Entry 8CME (X-ray diffraction, 2.26 A resolution); this record covers chains A and C of the 3 polymer chains in the assembly.

Chain A:
Name: HLA class II histocompatibility antigen, DR alpha chain
Organism: Homo sapiens
UniProtKB: P01903 (DRA_HUMAN); residues 1-182 here correspond to UniProt positions 26-207 (UniProt number = residue number + 25)
Chain sequence (183 residues; row label = number of the first residue in the row; numbering starts at 0):
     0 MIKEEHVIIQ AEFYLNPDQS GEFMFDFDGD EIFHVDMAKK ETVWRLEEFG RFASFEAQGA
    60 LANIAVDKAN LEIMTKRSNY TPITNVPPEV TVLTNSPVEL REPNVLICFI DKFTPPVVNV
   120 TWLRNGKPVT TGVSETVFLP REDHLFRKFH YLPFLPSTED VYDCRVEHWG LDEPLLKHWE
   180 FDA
Unresolved in the structure: 0
Sequence notes: initiating methionine (0)
Swiss-Prot annotation at these positions:
  - region: Glu179 to Ala182 (Connecting peptide)
  - site: Gln9 (Self- and pathogen-derived peptide antigen), Gly49 (Self-peptide antigen), Phe51 (Self- and pathogen-derived peptide antigen), Ala52 (Self-peptide antigen), Ser53 (Self- and pathogen-derived peptide antigen), Glu55 (Pathogen-derived peptide antigen), Asn62 (Self- and pathogen-derived peptide antigen), Asn69 (Pathogen-derived peptide antigen), Arg76 (Self- and pathogen-derived peptide antigen)
  - glycosylation (N-linked (GlcNAc...) asparagine): Asn78, Asn118
Cystine bridges: Cys107-Cys163

Chain C:
Name: Membrane protein
UniProtKB: P0DTC5 (VME1_SARS2); residues 1-15 here correspond to UniProt positions 176-190 (UniProt number = residue number + 175)
Chain sequence (15 residues; each row starts with the number of its first residue):
     1 LSYYKLGASQ RVAGD

Interface between chain A and chain C:
Contacting residue pairs (38):
  Gln9(A) - Gly7(C)  hydrogen bond (side chain-backbone)
  Glu11(A) - Ser9(C)
  Phe22(A) - Leu6(C)  hydrophobic
  Phe24(A) - Lys5(C)
  Ile31(A) - Tyr4(C)
  Phe32(A) - Tyr4(C)  hydrophobic
  Trp43(A) - Tyr4(C)  hydrophobic
  Gly49(A) - Leu1(C)
  Arg50(A) - Leu1(C)
  Phe51(A) - Leu1(C)
  Phe51(A) - Ser2(C)
  Ala52(A) - Leu1(C)
  Ala52(A) - Ser2(C)
  Ala52(A) - Tyr4(C)  hydrophobic
  Ser53(A) - Leu1(C)
  Ser53(A) - Ser2(C)  hydrogen bond (backbone-backbone)
  Ser53(A) - Tyr3(C)
  Ser53(A) - Tyr4(C)  hydrogen bond (backbone-backbone)
  Phe54(A) - Tyr3(C)
  Phe54(A) - Tyr4(C)
  Glu55(A) - Tyr3(C)
  Gly58(A) - Leu6(C)
  Asn62(A) - Leu6(C)
  Asn62(A) - Gly7(C)  hydrogen bond (side chain-backbone)
  Asn62(A) - Ala8(C)
  Asn62(A) - Ser9(C)  hydrogen bond (side chain-backbone)
  Val65(A) - Ser9(C)
  Val65(A) - Gln10(C)
  Asp66(A) - Ser9(C)  hydrogen bond
  Asn69(A) - Gln10(C)  hydrogen bond (side chain-backbone)
  Asn69(A) - Arg11(C)
  Asn69(A) - Val12(C)  hydrogen bond (side chain-backbone)
  Ile72(A) - Arg11(C)
  Ile72(A) - Val12(C)  hydrophobic
  Ile72(A) - Ala13(C)
  Ile72(A) - Gly14(C)
  Met73(A) - Val12(C)  hydrophobic
  Arg76(A) - Ala13(C)  hydrogen bond (side chain-backbone)
Other interface residues (no listed pair), chain A (24 interface residues in all): Ala59, Lys75
Other interface residues (no listed pair), chain C (15 interface residues in all): Asp15

Summary:
24 residues of chain A and 15 residues of chain C are in contact, with 9 hydrogen bonds. Among the polar pairs
are Gln9(A)-Gly7(C), Asn62(A)-Gly7(C) and Asn62(A)-Ser9(C).
Chain A is HLA class II histocompatibility antigen, DR alpha chain (Homo sapiens) and chain C is Membrane
protein; the structure, Human Leukocyte Antigen class II allotype DR1 presenting SARS-CoV-2 Membrane peptide
M176-190, was determined by X-ray diffraction (same publication as 8CMB, 8CMC, 8CMD, 8CMF, 8CMG, 8CMH and
8CMI).
